PDB entry 5WNP | X-ray diffraction, 3.30 A resolution | chains A and H of the 23 polymer chains in the assembly

== Chain A ==
Molecule: 16S Ribosomal RNA rRNA
Organism: Thermus thermophilus (strain HB8 / ATCC 27634 / DSM 579)
Sequence (1522 nucleotides; numbered 0 to 1544 plus 19 insertion-coded residues; 42 numbers in that range are skipped by the numbering (no residue carries them; nothing is unmodelled there); the number before each row is that of its first residue; a row labelled like 190A-190L holds insertion residues (190A, then the next letters in order); numbering starts at 0):
     0 UUUGUUGGAGAGUUUGAUCCUGGCUCAGGGUGAACGCUGGCGGCGUGCCU
    50 AAGACAUGCAAGUCGUGCGGG
    73 CCGCGGGGUUUU
    88 ACUCCG
    95 UGGUC
   101 AGCGGCGGACGGGUGAGUAACGCGUGGGU
  129A G
   130 ACCUACCCGGAAGAGGGGGACAACCCGGGGAAACUCGGGCUAAUCCCCCA
   180 UGUGGACCCGC
190A-190L CCCUUGGGGUGU
   191 GUCCAAAGGGCUUU
   216 GCCCGCUUCCGGAUGGGCCCGCGUCCCAUCAGCUAGUUGGUGGGGUAAUG
   266 GCCCACCAAGGCGACGACGGGUAGCCGGUCUGAGAGGAUGGCCGGCCACA
   316 GGGGCACUGAGACACGGGCCCCACUCCUACGGGAGGCAGCAGUUAGGAAU
   366 CUUCCGCAAUGGGCGCAAGCCUGACGGAGCGACGCCGCUUGGAGGAAGAA
   416 GCCCUUCGGGGUGUAAACUCCUGAA
   442 CCCGGGACGAAACCCCCGACGA
   474 GGGGACUGACGGUACCGGG
   494 GUAAUAGCGCCGGCCAACUCCGUGCCAGCAGCCGCGGUAAUACGGAGGGC
   544 GCGAGCGUUACCCGGAUUCACUGGGCGUAAAGGGCGUGUAGGCGGCCUGG
   594 GGCGUCCCAUGUGAAAGACCACGGCUCAACCGUGGGGGAGCGUGGGAUAC
   644 GCUCAGGCUAGACGGUGGGAGAGGGUGGUGGAAUUCCCGGAGUAGCGGUG
   694 AAAUGCGCAGAUACCGGGAGGAACGCCGAUGGCGAAGGCAGCCACCUGGU
   744 CCACCCGUGACGCUGAGGCGCGAAAGCGUGGGGAGCAAACCGGAUUAGAU
   794 ACCCGGGUAGUCCACGCCCUAAACGAUGCGCGCUAGGUCUCUGGGUCU
   848 CCUGGGGGCCGAAGCUAACGCGUUAAGCGCGCCGCCUGGGGAGUACGGCC
   898 GCAAGGCUGAAACUCAAAGGAAUUGACGGGGGCCCGCACAAGCGGUGGAG
   948 CAUGUGGUUUAAUUCGAAGXAACGCGAAGAACCUUACCAGGCCUUGACAU
   998 GCUAGG
 1003A G
  1004 AACCCGGGUGAAAGCCUGGGGUGCCCC
1030A-1030D GCGA
  1031 GGGGAGCCCUAGCACAGGUGCUGCAUGGCCGUCGUCAGCUCGUGCCGUGA
  1081 GGUGUUGGGUUAAGUCCCGCAACGAGCGCAACCCCCGCCGUUAGUUGCCA
  1131 GCGGUUCGGCCGGGCACUCUAACGGGACUGCCCGCGAAA
  1171 GCGGGAGGAAGGAGGGGACGACGUCUGGUCAGCAUGGCCCUUACGGCCUG
  1221 GGCGACACACGUGCUACAAUGCCCACUACAAAGCGAUGCCACCCGGCAAC
  1271 GGGGAGCUAAUCGCAAAAAGGUGGGCCCAGUUCGGAUUGGGGUCUGCAAC
  1321 CCGACCCCAUGAAGCCGGAAUCGCUAGUAAUCGCGGAUCAG
 1361A C
  1362 CAUGCCGCGGUGAAUACGUUCCCGGGCCUUGUACACACXGCCXGUXACGC
  1412 CAUGGGAGCGGGCUCUACCCGAAGUCGCCGGG
  1446 AGCCUACGGG
  1459 CAGGCGCCGAGGGUAGGGCCCGUGACUGGGGCGAAGUCGUAACAAGGUAG
  1509 CUGUACCGGAAGGUGCGGCUGGAUCCACUCCUUUCU
Disordered / not traced: 0-4, 1534-1538
Differences from the reference sequence: conflict C1534 (A132811 in 55771382), A1535 (C132812 in 55771382)
Modified residues: PSU (pseudouridine-5'-monophosphate) at position 516, 7MG (7N-methyl-8-hydroguanosine-5'-monophosphate) at position 527, M2G (N2-dimethylguanosine-5'-monophosphate) at position 966, 5MC (5-methylcytidine-5'-monophosphate) at position 967, 2MG (2N-methylguanosine-5'-monophosphate) at position 1207, 5MC (5-methylcytidine-5'-monophosphate) at position 1400, 4OC (4n,o2'-methylcytidine-5'-monophosphate) at position 1402, 5MC (5-methylcytidine-5'-monophosphate) at position 1404, 5MC (5-methylcytidine-5'-monophosphate) at position 1407, UR3 (3-methyluridine-5'-monophoshate) at position 1498, MA6 (6N-dimethyladenosine-5'-monophoshate) at position 1518, MA6 (6N-dimethyladenosine-5'-monophoshate) at position 1519, PSU (pseudouridine-5'-monophosphate) at position 1540, PSU (pseudouridine-5'-monophosphate) at position 1541
Bound ions: Mg2+ site 1: U5, G6 (shared with 1 residue of chain D); K+ site 1 near U14 (its only coordinating residue here); Mg2+ site 2 near G15 (its only coordinating residue here); Mg2+ site 3 near G21 (its only coordinating residue here); Mg2+ site 4 near G28 (its only coordinating residue here); Mg2+ site 5 near G46 (its only coordinating residue here); Mg2+ site 6 near A53 (its only coordinating residue here); Mg2+ site 7 near G61 (its only coordinating residue here); Mg2+ site 8: G70, U98; Mg2+ site 9 near U81 (its only coordinating residue here); Mg2+ site 10 near U83 (its only coordinating residue here); Mg2+ site 11 near G107 (its only coordinating residue here); 14 more K+ sites not listed; 77 more Mg2+ sites not listed

== Chain H ==
Molecule: 30S ribosomal protein S8
Organism: Thermus thermophilus (strain HB8 / ATCC 27634 / DSM 579)
Reference sequence: P0DOY9 (RS8_THET8); residue numbers follow UniProt; this construct covers 1-138
Sequence (138 residues; each row starts with the number of its first residue):
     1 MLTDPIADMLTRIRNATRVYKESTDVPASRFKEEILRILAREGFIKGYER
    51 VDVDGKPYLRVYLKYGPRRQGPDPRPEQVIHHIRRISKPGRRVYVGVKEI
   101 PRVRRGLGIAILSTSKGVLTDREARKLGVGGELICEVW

== Chain A / chain H interface ==
Contacting residue pairs (69):
  C564(A) with Arg91(H), hydrogen bond to the sugar
  C586(A) with Pro89(H), phosphate contact; Gly90(H), sugar contact
  G587(A) with Thr3(H), sugar contact; Pro89(H), phosphate contact; Arg92(H), salt bridge to the phosphate
  G588(A) with Leu2(H), sugar contact; Pro5(H), phosphate contact
  C589(A) with Pro5(H), phosphate contact; Ser29(H), phosphate contact
  C590(A) with Ser29(H), phosphate contact; Arg30(H), hydrogen bond to the phosphate
  U591(A) with Arg30(H), salt bridge to the phosphate
  G597(A) with Tyr94(H), hydrogen bond to the base
  U598(A) with Tyr94(H), sugar contact; Gly131(H), sugar contact
  C599(A) with Val95(H), sugar contact; Gly96(H), phosphate contact; Val129(H), sugar contact; Gly130(H), hydrogen bond to the sugar
  C600(A) with Gly96(H), phosphate contact; Val97(H), hydrogen bond to the phosphate; Gly128(H), sugar contact
  A640(A) with Ser115(H), hydrogen bond to the sugar
  U641(A) with Ser115(H), sugar contact
  A642(A) with Ser113(H), hydrogen bond to the base; Thr114(H), base contact; Ser115(H), base contact; Gly117(H), sugar contact; Val118(H), sugar contact
  C643(A) with Phe31(H), sugar contact; Ser113(H), hydrogen bond to the sugar; Glu132(H), hydrogen bond to the sugar
  G644(A) with Arg92(H), sugar contact; Tyr94(H), sugar contact
  U652(A) with Lys56(H), phosphate contact
  A653(A) with Lys56(H), salt bridge to the phosphate
  G654(A) with Met1(H), hydrogen bond to the sugar
  A753(A) with Met1(H), base contact
  G755(A) with Met1(H), sugar contact
  G823(A) with Thr3(H), base contact
  C824(A) with Met1(H), hydrogen bond to the sugar
  G825(A) with Leu2(H), sugar contact; Asp8(H), hydrogen bond to the sugar; Thr11(H), base contact; Arg12(H), hydrogen bond to the sugar
  C826(A) with Arg12(H), sugar contact; Asn15(H), hydrogen bond to the base
  U827(A) with Asn15(H), sugar contact; Val19(H), sugar contact
  A828(A) with Lys21(H), salt bridge to the phosphate
  A859(A) with Val19(H), base contact
  A860(A) with Arg18(H), hydrogen bond to the sugar; Arg75(H), hydrogen bond to the phosphate
  G861(A) with Arg75(H), salt bridge to the phosphate
  G874(A) with Asn15(H), base contact
  C875(A) with Thr11(H), base contact; Arg14(H), hydrogen bond to the sugar; Asn15(H), hydrogen bond to the sugar
  G876(A) with Ala7(H), sugar contact; Thr11(H), hydrogen bond to the sugar; Arg14(H), phosphate contact
  C877(A) with Thr3(H), hydrogen bond to the sugar; Asp4(H), sugar contact; Lys88(H), salt bridge to the phosphate
  G878(A) with Thr3(H), sugar contact; Lys88(H), phosphate contact; Pro89(H), phosphate contact
  C879(A) with Gly90(H), phosphate contact
Other interface residues (no listed pair), chain A (37 interface residues in all): A632
Other interface residues (no listed pair), chain H (41 interface residues in all): Ala28, Lys98, Lys116

== Summary ==
37 residues of chain A face 41 of chain H across their interface, with 20 hydrogen bonds and 6 salt bridges.
Polar pairs include G597(A)-Tyr94(H), A642(A)-Ser113(H) and C826(A)-Asn15(H). The Mg2+ site 1 is built by
U5(A) and G6(A).
Here chain A is 16S Ribosomal RNA rRNA and chain H is 30S ribosomal protein S8, both from Thermus thermophilus
(strain HB8 / ATCC 27634 / DSM 579). Entry 5WNP (Crystal Structure of 30S ribosomal subunit from Thermus
thermophilus) was determined by X-ray diffraction, deposited together with 5WNQ, 5WNR, 5WNS, 5WNT, 5WNU and
5WNV.
